5WSG - chains T and E of the 45 polymer chains in the assembly; structure by electron microscopy, 4.00 A resolution.

== Chain T ==
Name: Pre-mRNA-splicing factor BUD31
Source organism: Saccharomyces cerevisiae (strain ATCC 204508 / S288c)
UniProtKB: P25337 (BUD31_YEAST); numbering as in UniProt (aligned over 1-157)
Chain sequence (157 residues; each row starts with the number of its first residue):
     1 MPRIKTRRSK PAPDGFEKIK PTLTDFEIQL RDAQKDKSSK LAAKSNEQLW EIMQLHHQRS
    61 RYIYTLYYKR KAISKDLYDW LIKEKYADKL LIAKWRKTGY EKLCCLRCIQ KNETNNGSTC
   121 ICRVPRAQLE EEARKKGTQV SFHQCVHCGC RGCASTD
Metal / ion sites: Zn2+ site 1: Cys104, Cys105, Cys108, Cys148; Zn2+ site 2: Cys104, Cys122, Cys150, Cys153; Zn2+ site 3: Cys108, Cys120, Cys122, Cys145
Swiss-Prot annotation at these positions:
  - motif: Pro2 to Pro11 (Nuclear localization signal)

== Chain E ==
Molecule: Saccharomyces cerevisiae S288c SNR6 snRNA
Source organism: Saccharomyces cerevisiae S288c
Sequence (112 nucleotides; numbered 1 to 112; the number before each row is that of its first residue):
     1 GUUCGCGAAG UAACCCUUCG UGGACAUUUG GUCAAUUUGA AACAAUACAG AGAUGAUCAG
    61 CAGUUCCCCU GCAUAAGGAU GAACCGUUUU ACAAAGAGAU UUAUUUCGUU UU
Disordered / not traced: 104-112
Metal / ion sites: Mg2+ site 1: A59, U80; Mg2+ site 2: C61, G77; Mg2+ site 3: G78, U80 (shared with 1 residue of chain B; 1 residue of chain b); Mg2+ site 4 near G81 (its only coordinating residue here)

== Interface between chain T and chain E ==
Pairs across the interface - 35 pairs, chain T then chain E:
  Lys40(T) - A35(E)  sugar contact
  Lys40(T) - U36(E)  phosphate contact
  Leu41(T) - A35(E)  base contact
  Ala42(T) - A35(E)  phosphate contact
  Thr98(T) - C25(E)  hydrogen bond to the sugar
  Gly99(T) - G1(E)  base contact
  Gly99(T) - C25(E)  sugar contact
  Gly99(T) - A26(E)  sugar contact
  Tyr100(T) - A26(E)  sugar contact
  Glu101(T) - G1(E)  hydrogen bond to the sugar
  Glu101(T) - U2(E)  sugar contact
  Lys102(T) - G1(E)  sugar contact
  Thr114(T) - U29(E)  phosphate contact
  Thr114(T) - G30(E)  phosphate contact
  Asn115(T) - G30(E)  hydrogen bond to the phosphate
  Asn115(T) - G31(E)  hydrogen bond to the phosphate
  Asn116(T) - U29(E)  phosphate contact
  Ser118(T) - U28(E)  hydrogen bond to the phosphate
  Ser118(T) - U29(E)  sugar contact
  Thr119(T) - U27(E)  phosphate contact
  Thr119(T) - U28(E)  hydrogen bond to the phosphate
  Cys120(T) - U29(E)  sugar contact
  Ile121(T) - U28(E)  sugar contact
  Ile121(T) - U29(E)  hydrogen bond to the sugar
  Arg123(T) - A26(E)  hydrogen bond to the sugar
  Val124(T) - U28(E)  base contact
  Gln128(T) - U27(E)  base contact
  Gln128(T) - U28(E)  hydrogen bond to the base
  Leu129(T) - U28(E)  base contact
  Glu132(T) - U28(E)  base contact
  Val146(T) - U29(E)  hydrogen bond to the base
  Val146(T) - G30(E)  sugar contact
  His147(T) - U29(E)  hydrogen bond to the sugar
  Ser155(T) - G1(E)  base contact
  Thr156(T) - G1(E)  base contact
Also at the interface, not in a pair above, chain T (27 interface residues in all): Pro125, Gln144, Cys145

== In short ==
The interface between chain T and chain E involves 27 residues on one side and 11 on the other; the contacts
include 11 hydrogen bonds. Polar pairs include Gln128(T)-U28(E), Val146(T)-U29(E) and Thr98(T)-C25(E).
Cys104(T), Cys105(T), Cys108(T) and Cys148(T) coordinate Zn2+ site 1.
Here chain T is Pre-mRNA-splicing factor BUD31 (Saccharomyces cerevisiae (strain ATCC 204508 / S288c)) and
chain E is Saccharomyces cerevisiae S288c SNR6 snRNA (Saccharomyces cerevisiae S288c). Entry 5WSG (Cryo-EM
structure of the Catalytic Step II spliceosome (C* complex) at 4.0 angstrom resolution) was determined by
electron microscopy.
